PDB entry 8TNJ | electron microscopy, 3.10 A resolution | chains E and F of the 5 polymer chains in the assembly

== Chain E ==
Molecule: B.1 Fab heavy chain
Source organism: Homo sapiens
Notes: antibody fragment or engineered binder
Sequence (238 residues; row label = number of the first residue in the row):
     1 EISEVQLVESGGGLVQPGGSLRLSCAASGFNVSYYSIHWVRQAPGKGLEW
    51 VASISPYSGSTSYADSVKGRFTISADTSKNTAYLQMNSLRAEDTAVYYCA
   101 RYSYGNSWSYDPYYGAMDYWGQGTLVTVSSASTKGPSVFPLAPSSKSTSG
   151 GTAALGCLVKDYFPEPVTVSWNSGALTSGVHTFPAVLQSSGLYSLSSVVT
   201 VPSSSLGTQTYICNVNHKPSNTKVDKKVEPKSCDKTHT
Disordered / not traced: 1-3, 130-238
Disulfide bonds: C25-C99

== Chain F ==
Molecule: B.1 Fab light chain
Source organism: Homo sapiens
Notes: antibody fragment or engineered binder
Sequence (215 residues; row label = number of the first residue in the row):
     1 SDIQMTQSPSSLSASVGDRVTITCRASQSVSSAVAWYQQKPGKAPKLLIY
    51 SASSLYSGVPSRFSGSRSGTDFTLTISSLQPEDFATYYCQQYYWAPITFG
   101 QGTKVEIKRTVAAPSVFIFPPSDSQLKSGTASVVCLLNNFYPREAKVQWK
   151 VDNALQSGNSQESVTEQDSKDSTYSLSSTLTLSKADYEKHKVYACEVTHQ
   201 GLSSPVTKSFNRGEC
Disordered / not traced: 108-215
Disulfide bonds: C24-C89

== Interface between chain E and chain F ==
Residue-residue contacts (32; chain E residue first):
  H38(E) with I97(F)
  Q42(E) with Q39(F), hydrogen bond; Y88(F)
  K46(E) with Y88(F), hydrogen bond (backbone-side chain)
  L48(E) with Q39(F); P45(F), hydrophobic; Y88(F); F99(F)
  W50(E) with P96(F), hydrophobic; I97(F)
  Y98(E) with Q39(F), hydrogen bond; A44(F), hydrophobic; P45(F)
  Y114(E) with S31(F); S32(F); A33(F); Y50(F); Y92(F), hydrophobic; Y93(F)
  G115(E) with Y92(F), hydrogen bond (backbone-side chain)
  A116(E) with L47(F), hydrophobic; Y50(F), hydrophobic
  M117(E) with Y37(F); I97(F), hydrophobic
  D118(E) with L47(F); Y56(F)
  Y119(E) with Y56(F)
  W120(E) with Y37(F); P45(F); F99(F), hydrophobic
  G121(E) with A44(F)
  Q122(E) with A44(F)
Interface residues without a listed pair, chain E (20 interface residues in all): V40, G47, Y102, P112, Y113
Interface residues without a listed pair, chain F (20 interface residues in all): K43, S51, S54, Q90

== Overview ==
Chain E and chain F each contribute 20 residues to their interface, with 4 hydrogen bonds. Among the polar
pairs are Q42(E)-Q39(F), K46(E)-Y88(F) and Y98(E)-Q39(F).
Chain E is B.1 Fab heavy chain and chain F is B.1 Fab light chain, both from Homo sapiens; the structure,
Cryo-EM structure of HLA-B*73:01 bound to a 9mer peptide and two Fabs, was determined by electron microscopy.
